1AUS - chains L and M of the 8 polymer chains in the assembly; structure by X-ray diffraction, 2.20 A resolution.

[Chain L (and M)]
Name: Ribulose bisphosphate carboxylase/oxygenase
Source organism: Spinacia oleracea
Notes: EC 4.1.1.39; chain M of this document is another copy of the same molecule, construct and numbering; everything in this record applies to it too
UniProtKB: P00875 (RBL_SPIOL); numbering as in UniProt (aligned over 1-475)
Amino-acid sequence (475 residues; row label = number of the first residue in the row):
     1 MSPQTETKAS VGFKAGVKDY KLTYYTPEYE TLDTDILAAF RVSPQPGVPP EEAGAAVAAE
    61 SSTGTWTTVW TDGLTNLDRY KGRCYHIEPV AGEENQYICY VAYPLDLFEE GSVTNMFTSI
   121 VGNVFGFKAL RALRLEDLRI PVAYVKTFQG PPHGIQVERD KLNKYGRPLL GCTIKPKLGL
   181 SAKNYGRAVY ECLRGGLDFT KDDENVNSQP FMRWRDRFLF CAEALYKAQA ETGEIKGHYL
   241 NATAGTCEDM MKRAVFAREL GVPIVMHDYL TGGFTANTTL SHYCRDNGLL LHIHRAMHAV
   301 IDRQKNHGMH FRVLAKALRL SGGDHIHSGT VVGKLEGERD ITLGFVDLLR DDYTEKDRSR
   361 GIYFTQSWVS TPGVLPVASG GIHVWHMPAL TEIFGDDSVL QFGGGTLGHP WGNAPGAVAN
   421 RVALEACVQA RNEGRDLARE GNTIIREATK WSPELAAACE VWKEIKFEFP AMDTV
Unresolved in the structure: 1-19, 333-337, 464-475
Curated features (UniProtKB/Swiss-Prot):
  - active site (Proton acceptor): Lys-175, His-294
  - binding site (substrate): Thr-65, Asn-123, Thr-173, Lys-177, Glu-204, His-294, Arg-295, His-327, Lys-334, Ser-379, Gly-381, Gly-403, Gly-404
  - binding site (Mg(2+)): Lys-201, Asp-203, Glu-204
  - site: Lys-14 (Not N6-methylated), Lys-334 (Transition state stabilizer)
  - modified residue: Pro-3 (N-acetylproline), Lys-201 (N6-carboxylysine)
Disulfides: Cys-172/Cys-192
Covalent attachments: formate (FMT) linked to Lys-201
Metal / ion sites: Mg2+: Asp-203, Glu-204 (together with formate)

[Interface between chain L and chain M]
Contacting residue pairs (19):
  Lys-146(L) with Pro-210(M)
  His-153(L) with Asp-216(M), salt bridge
  Val-157(L) with Asp-216(M)
  Asp-160(L) with Ser-181(M); Lys-183(M); Phe-220(M)
  Lys-161(L) with Asp-216(M), salt bridge; Phe-220(M)
  Asn-163(L) with Lys-183(M)
  Tyr-165(L) with Lys-183(M), hydrogen bond
  Arg-258(L) with Arg-215(M); Glu-259(M), salt bridge
  Arg-285(L) with Arg-213(M); Arg-215(M)
  Asp-286(L) with Arg-215(M), hydrogen bond (backbone-side chain); Lys-252(M), salt bridge
  Asn-287(L) with Arg-215(M)
  Gly-288(L) with Arg-215(M)
  Ser-370(L) with Pro-210(M)
Also at the interface, not in a pair above, chain M (10 interface residues in all): Leu-219

[Overview]
Chain L and chain M form an interface of 13 and 10 residues respectively, with 2 hydrogen bonds and 4 salt
bridges. Polar contacts include His-153(L)/Asp-216(M), Lys-161(L)/Asp-216(M) and Arg-258(L)/Glu-259(M).
Both chains are Ribulose bisphosphate carboxylase/oxygenase (Spinacia oleracea). Entry 1AUS (Activated
unliganded spinach rubisco) was determined by X-ray diffraction together with 1AA1 from the same study.
